PDB entry 7JG9 | electron microscopy, 3.40 A resolution | chains A and d of the 20 polymer chains in the assembly

# Chain A
Molecule: ATP synthase subunit alpha
From: Mycolicibacterium smegmatis
Notes: EC 7.1.2.2
UniProtKB: A0A0D6IV93 (A0A0D6IV93_MYCSM); residue numbers follow UniProt; this construct covers 1-548
Sequence (548 residues; row label = number of the first residue in the row):
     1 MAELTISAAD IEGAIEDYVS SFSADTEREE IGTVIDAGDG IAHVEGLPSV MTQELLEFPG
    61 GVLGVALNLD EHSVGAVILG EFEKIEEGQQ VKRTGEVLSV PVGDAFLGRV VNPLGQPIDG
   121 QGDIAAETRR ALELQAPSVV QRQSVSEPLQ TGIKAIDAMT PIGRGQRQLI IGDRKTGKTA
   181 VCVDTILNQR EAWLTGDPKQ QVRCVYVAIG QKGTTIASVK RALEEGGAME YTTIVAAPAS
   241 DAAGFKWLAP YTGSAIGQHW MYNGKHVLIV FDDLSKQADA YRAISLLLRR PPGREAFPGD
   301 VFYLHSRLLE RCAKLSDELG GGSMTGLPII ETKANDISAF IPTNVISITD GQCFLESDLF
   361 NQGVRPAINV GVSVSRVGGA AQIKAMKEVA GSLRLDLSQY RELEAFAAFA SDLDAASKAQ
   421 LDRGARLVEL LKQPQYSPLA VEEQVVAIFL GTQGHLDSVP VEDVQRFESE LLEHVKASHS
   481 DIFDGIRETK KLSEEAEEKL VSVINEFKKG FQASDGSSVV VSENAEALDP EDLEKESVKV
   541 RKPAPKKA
Not modelled in the structure: 1-6, 521-548

# Chain d
Molecule: ATP synthase subunit b-delta
From: Mycolicibacterium smegmatis
UniProtKB: A0R203 (ATPFD_MYCS2); numbering as in UniProt (aligned over 1-445)
Sequence (445 residues; each row starts with the number of its first residue):
     1 MSIFIGQLIG FAVIAFIIVK WVVPPVRTLM RNQQEAVRAA LAESAEAAKK LADADAMHAK
    61 ALADAKAESE KVTEEAKQDS ERIAAQLSEQ AGSEAERIKA QGAQQIQLMR QQLIRQLRTG
   121 LGAEAVNKAA EIVRAHVADP QAQSATVDRF LSELEQMAPS SVVIDTAATS RLRAASRQSL
   181 AALVEKFDSV AGGLDADGLT NLADELASVA KLLLSETALN KHLAEPTDDS APKVRLLERL
   241 LSDKVSATTL DLLRTAVSNR WSTESNLIDA VEHTARLALL KRAEIAGEVD EVEEQLFRFG
   301 RVLDAEPRLS ALLSDYTTPA EGRVALLDKA LTGRPGVNQT AAALLSQTVG LLRGERADEA
   361 VIDLAELAVS RRGEVVAHVS AAAELSDAQR TRLTEVLSRI YGRPVSVQLH VDPELLGGLS
   421 ITVGDEVIDG SIASRLAAAQ TGLPD
Not modelled in the structure: 158-168, 332-336, 445

# Interface between chain A and chain d
Pairs across the interface (6; chain A residue first):
  Arg28(A) with Val427(d)
  Glu29(A) with Asp425(d); Glu426(d); Val427(d), hydrogen bond (backbone-backbone)
  Glu30(A) with Asp425(d)
  Ile31(A) with Asp425(d), hydrogen bond (backbone-backbone)
Interface residues without a listed pair, chain A (5 interface residues in all): Thr26
Interface residues without a listed pair, chain d (4 interface residues in all): Ile428

# Summary
5 residues of chain A face 4 of chain d across their interface, with 2 hydrogen bonds. The backbones
hydrogen-bond at Glu29(A)-Val427(d) and Ile31(A)-Asp425(d).
Here chain A is ATP synthase subunit alpha and chain d is ATP synthase subunit b-delta, both from
Mycolicibacterium smegmatis. Entry 7JG9 (Cryo-EM structure of bedaquiline-saturated mycobacterium smegmatis
ATP synthase rotational state 2 (backbone model)) was determined by electron microscopy, deposited together
with 7JG5, 7JG6, 7JG7, 7JG8, 7JGA, 7JGB and 7JGC.
